PDB entry 1YU8 | X-ray diffraction, 1.45 A resolution | chain X

Chain X:
Name: Villin
From: Gallus gallus
UniProt: P02640 (VILI_CHICK); residues 10-76 here correspond to UniProt positions 760-826 (UniProt number = residue number + 750)
Chain sequence (67 residues; each row starts with the number of its first residue):
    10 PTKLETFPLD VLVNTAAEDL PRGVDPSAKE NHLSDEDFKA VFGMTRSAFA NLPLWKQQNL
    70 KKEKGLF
Disordered / not traced: 10-12
Differences from the reference sequence: engineered mutation Ala37 (Arg787 in P02640)
Swiss-Prot annotation at these positions:
  - region: Lys70 to Lys73 (Absolutely required for activity)

In short:
Chain X is Villin (Gallus gallus); the structure, Crystal Structure of the R37A Mutant of Villin Headpiece,
was determined by X-ray diffraction (same publication as 1YU5 and 1YU7).
